Entry 7MMO (X-ray diffraction, 2.43 A resolution); this record covers chains A and C of the 3 polymer chains in the assembly.

Chain A:
Protein: LY-CoV1404 Fab heavy chain
Source organism: Homo sapiens
Notes: antibody fragment or engineered binder
Sequence (223 residues; row label = number of the first residue in the row):
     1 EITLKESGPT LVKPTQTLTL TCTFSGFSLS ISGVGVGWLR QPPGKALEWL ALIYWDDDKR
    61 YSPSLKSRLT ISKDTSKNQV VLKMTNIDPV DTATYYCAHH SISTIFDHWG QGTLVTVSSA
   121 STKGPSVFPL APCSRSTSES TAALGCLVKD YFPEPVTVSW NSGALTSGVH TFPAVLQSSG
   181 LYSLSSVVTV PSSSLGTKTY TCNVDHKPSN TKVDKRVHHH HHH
Unresolved in the structure: 134-140, 220-223
Modified / non-standard residues: Glu-1 (pyroglutamic acid; PCA)
Disulfide bonds: Cys-22/Cys-97, Cys-146/Cys-202

Chain C:
Protein: Spike protein S1
Source organism: Severe acute respiratory syndrome coronavirus 2
Notes: fragment: receptor-binding domain
Reference sequence: P0DTC2 (SPIKE_SARS2); residues 329-527 here = UniProt positions 329-527
Sequence (205 residues; each row starts with the number of its first residue):
   329 FPNITNLCPF GEVFNATRFA SVYAWNRKRI SNCVADYSVL YNSASFSTFK CYGVSPTKLN
   389 DLCFTNVYAD SFVIRGDEVR QIAPGQTGKI ADYNYKLPDD FTGCVIAWNS NNLDSKVGGN
   449 YNYLYRLFRK SNLKPFERDI STEIYQAGST PCNGVEGFNC YFPLQSYGFQ PTNGVGYQPY
   509 RVVVLSFELL HAPATVCGPH HHHHH
Unresolved in the structure: 329-333, 528-533
Sequence notes: expression tag (528-533)
Disulfide bonds: Cys-336/Cys-361, Cys-379/Cys-432, Cys-391/Cys-525, Cys-480/Cys-488
Covalently attached groups: N-acetylglucosamine (NAG) linked to Asn-343
Curated features (UniProtKB/Swiss-Prot):
  - region: Arg-403 to Asp-405 (Integrin-binding motif), Asn-448 to Phe-456 (Immunodominant HLA epitope recognized by the CD8+)
  - glycosylation (N-linked (GlcNAc...) asparagine): Asn-331 (complex), Asn-343 (complex)
  - natural variant: Gly-339 (G339D: In strain: Omicron/BA.1, Omicron/BA.2 and 4 more; G339H: In strain: Omicron/BA.2.75, Omicron/XBB.1.5 and 1 more), Arg-346 (R346K: In strain: Mu/B.1.621; R346T: In strain: Omicron/BQ.1.1, Omicron/XBB.1.5 and 1 more), Leu-368 (L368I: In strain: Omicron/XBB.1.5, Omicron/EG.5.1), Ser-371 (S371F: In strain: Omicron/BA.2, Omicron/BA.2.12.1 and 6 more; S371L: In strain: Omicron/BA.1), Ser-373 (S373P: In strain: Omicron/BA.1, Omicron/BA.2 and 7 more), Ser-375 (S375F: In strain: Omicron/BA.1, Omicron/BA.2 and 7 more), Thr-376 (T376A: In strain: Omicron/BA.2, Omicron/BA.2.12.1 and 5 more), Asp-405 (D405N: In strain: Omicron/BA.2, Omicron/BA.2.12.1 and 6 more), Arg-408 (R408S: In strain: Omicron/BA.2, Omicron/BA.2.12.1 and 6 more), Lys-417 (K417N: In strain: Beta/B.1.351, Omicron/BA.1 and 8 more; K417T: In strain: Gamma/P.1), Asn-440 (N440K: In strain: Omicron/BA.1, Omicron/BA.2 and 7 more), Lys-444 (K444T: In strain: Omicron/BQ.1.1), 16 further natural variant entries in UniProt
  - mutagenesis: Asn-331 (N331Q: Reduced viral infectivity), Asn-343 (N343Q: Reduced viral infectivity), Leu-452 (L452R: Increased resistance to neutralizing antibodies. Decreases HLA binding to NF9 epitope. Increased binding affinity to human ACE2), Tyr-453 (Y453F: Decreased HLA binding to NF9 epitope. Increased binding affinity to human ACE2), Ala-475 (A475V: Increased resistance to neutralizing antibodies), Val-483 (V483A: Increased resistance to neutralizing antibodies), Glu-484 (E484D: Increased replication in human TMEM106B overexpressing cells), Phe-490 (F490L: Increased resistance to neutralizing antibodies and human covalescent sera neutralization), Gln-493 (Q493N: Reduced host ACE2-binding affinity in vitro; Q493Y: Reduced host ACE2-binding affinity in vitro), Asn-501 (N501T: Reduced host ACE2-binding affinity in vitro; N501Y: Increased binding affinity to human ACE2), His-519 (H519P: Increased resistance to human covalescent sera neutralization)
What the authors report for this chain:
  - mutagenesis - G446V: decreased binding to LY-CoV1404
  - mutagenesis - N439K, N501Y: unchanged binding to LYCoV1404

Interface between chain A and chain C:
Pairs across the interface (18):
  Ser-30(A) with Arg-346(C), hydrogen bond (backbone-side chain)
  Ser-32(A) with Arg-346(C)
  Leu-52(A) with Val-445(C), hydrophobic
  Tyr-54(A) with Lys-444(C); Val-445(C), hydrogen bond (side chain-backbone)
  Trp-55(A) with Arg-346(C); Lys-444(C)
  Asp-56(A) with Lys-444(C), salt bridge; Asn-450(C), hydrogen bond
  Asp-58(A) with Lys-444(C), salt bridge; Asn-450(C)
  Arg-60(A) with Val-445(C), hydrogen bond (side chain-backbone); Gly-447(C), hydrogen bond (side chain-backbone)
  His-100(A) with Val-445(C)
  Ile-102(A) with Asn-439(C); Asn-440(C); Ser-443(C); Lys-444(C)
Also at the interface, not in a pair above, chain A (14 interface residues in all): Ile-31, Gly-33, Trp-49, Ser-103
Also at the interface, not in a pair above, chain C (15 interface residues in all): Thr-345, Leu-441, Gly-446, Asn-448, Tyr-449, Pro-499, Arg-509
Interface features reported in the paper:
  - epitope / paratope residues, chain C: Thr-345(C), Arg-346(C), Leu-441(C), Ser-443(C), Lys-444(C), Val-445(C), Gly-447(C), Asn-448(C), Tyr-449(C), Asn-450(C), Arg-509(C)

In short:
14 residues of chain A face 15 of chain C across their interface; the contacts include 5 hydrogen bonds and 2
salt bridges. Polar pairs include Asp-56(A)/Lys-444(C), Asp-58(A)/Lys-444(C) and Ser-30(A)/Arg-346(C). The
paper reports that G446V of chain C reduces binding to LY-CoV1404; epitope/paratope residues Thr-345(C),
Arg-346(C) and Leu-441(C) among others; 3 substitutions were tested in all.
Here chain A is LY-CoV1404 Fab heavy chain (Homo sapiens) and chain C is Spike protein S1 (Severe acute
respiratory syndrome coronavirus 2). Entry 7MMO (LY-CoV1404 neutralizing antibody against SARS-CoV-2) was
determined by X-ray diffraction.
